PDB entry 4NGD | X-ray diffraction, 1.96 A resolution | chains A and B

[Chain A]
Name: Endoribonuclease Dicer
Source organism: Homo sapiens
Notes: EC 3.1.26.-; fragment: platform-PAZ-connector helix cassette
UniProt: Q9UPY3 (DICER_HUMAN); residues 755-1055 here correspond to UniProt positions 765-1065 (UniProt number = residue number + 10)
Sequence (302 residues; each row starts with the number of its first residue):
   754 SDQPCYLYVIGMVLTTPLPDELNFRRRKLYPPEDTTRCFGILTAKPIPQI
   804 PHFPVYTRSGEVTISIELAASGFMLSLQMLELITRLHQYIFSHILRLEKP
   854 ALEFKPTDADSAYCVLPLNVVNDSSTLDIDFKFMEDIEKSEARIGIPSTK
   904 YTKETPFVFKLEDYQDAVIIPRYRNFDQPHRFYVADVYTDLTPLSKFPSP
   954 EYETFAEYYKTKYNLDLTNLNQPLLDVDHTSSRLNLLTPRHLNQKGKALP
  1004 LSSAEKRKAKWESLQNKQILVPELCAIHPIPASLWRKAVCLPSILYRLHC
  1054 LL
Unresolved in the structure: 754-755, 856-864, 875-876, 995-1001, 1054-1055
Sequence notes: expression tag (754); engineered mutation Ala822 (Lys832 in Q9UPY3), Ala823 (Lys833 in Q9UPY3)
UniProt features mapped onto this chain:
  - modified residue: Ser1006 (Phosphoserine)
Reported in the primary citation:
  - binding site for the 12-nt RNA strand (chain B): Tyr926, Arg927, Ser952, Tyr961, Tyr962, Tyr966, Ser1005, Ser1006, Lys1011, Trp1014, Gln1018
  - mutagenesis - Y926A (Kd = 720 nM), R927A (Kd = 460 nM), Y961F (Kd = 540 nM), Y966F (Kd = 710 nM), W1014A (Kd = 47 nM): decreased binding to the 12-nt RNA strand (chain B)
  - mutagenesis - W1014R (Kd = 9.6 nM): increased binding to the 12-nt RNA strand (chain B)
  - mutagenesis - S1005A/S1006A (Kd = 22.1 nM): unchanged binding to the 12-nt RNA strand (chain B)
  - binding site for sulfate ion: Arg778, Arg780, Arg811, His982
  - mutagenesis - K1009A/R1010A/K1011A/W1014A: unchanged catalytic activity
  - conformationally variable residues (order/disorder transition): Arg993 to Pro1003

[Chain B]
Molecule: 12-nt RNA strand
Sequence (12 nucleotides; each row starts with the number of its first residue):
     1 GCGAAUUCGCUU

[How chain A and chain B interact]
Contacting residue pairs (22; chain A residue first):
  Tyr926(A) with U12(B), hydrogen bond to the phosphate
  Arg927(A) with U11(B), hydrogen bond to the phosphate; U12(B), salt bridge to the phosphate
  Phe950(A) with U12(B), base contact
  Pro951(A) with U12(B), base contact
  Ser952(A) with U12(B), hydrogen bond to the base
  Phe958(A) with U12(B), phosphate contact
  Tyr961(A) with U12(B), hydrogen bond to the phosphate
  Tyr962(A) with U12(B), hydrogen bond to the phosphate
  Lys965(A) with U11(B), salt bridge to the phosphate
  Tyr966(A) with U12(B), hydrogen bond to the phosphate
  Ser1005(A) with A4(B), phosphate contact; A5(B), phosphate contact
  Ser1006(A) with A5(B), hydrogen bond to the phosphate; U6(B), base contact
  Trp1014(A) with U11(B), base contact
  Leu1017(A) with U11(B), base contact
  Gln1018(A) with U11(B), base contact
  Gln1021(A) with U11(B), hydrogen bond to the sugar; U12(B), sugar contact
  Ile1022(A) with U12(B), hydrogen bond to the sugar
  Leu1023(A) with U12(B), sugar contact
Interface residues without a listed pair, chain A (19 interface residues in all): Leu1004
Interface residues without a listed pair, chain B (6 interface residues in all): C10

[In short]
19 residues of chain A and 6 residues of chain B are in contact, with 9 hydrogen bonds and 2 salt bridges.
Polar pairs include Ser952(A)-U12(B), Gln1021(A)-U11(B) and Ile1022(A)-U12(B). The paper reports a binding
site for the 12-nt RNA strand (chain B) at Tyr926(A), Arg927(A) and Ser952(A) among others; Y926A, R927A and
Y961F of chain A, among others, reduce binding to the 12-nt RNA strand (chain B); 8 substitutions were tested
in all.
Here chain A is Endoribonuclease Dicer (Homo sapiens) and chain B is a 12-nt RNA strand. Entry 4NGD (Structure
of human Dicer Platform-PAZ-Connector Helix cassette in complex with 12-mer siRNA having 5'-p and UU-3' ...)
was determined by X-ray diffraction together with 4NGB, 4NGC, 4NGF, 4NH3, 4NH5, 4NH6 and 4NHA from the same
study.
